Entry 8V4Z (X-ray diffraction, 2.40 A resolution); this record covers chains D and E of the 5 polymer chains in the assembly.

[Chain D]
Name: D1 TCR alpha chain
From: Homo sapiens
Sequence (197 residues; numbered 2 to 214; 16 numbers in that range are skipped by the numbering (no residue carries them; nothing is unmodelled there); the number before each row is that of its first residue):
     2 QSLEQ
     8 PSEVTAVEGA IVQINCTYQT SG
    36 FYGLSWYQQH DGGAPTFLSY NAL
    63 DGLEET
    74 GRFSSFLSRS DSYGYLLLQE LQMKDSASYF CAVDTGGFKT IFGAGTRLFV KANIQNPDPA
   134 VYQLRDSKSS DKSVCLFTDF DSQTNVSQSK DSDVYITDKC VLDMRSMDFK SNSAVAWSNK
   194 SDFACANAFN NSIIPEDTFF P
Disulfides: C23-C104

[Chain E]
Name: D1 TCR beta chain
From: Homo sapiens
Sequence (242 residues; each row starts with the number of its first residue; note: 12 numbers in that range are skipped by the numbering (no residue carries them; nothing is unmodelled there)):
     3 GVSQSPRYKV AKRGQDVALR CDPISGH
    37 VSLFWYQQAL GQGPEFLTYF QN
    63 EAQLDKSGLP SDRFFAERP
    83 EGSVSTLKIQ RTQQEDSAVY LCASSPTGGQ ETQYFGPGTR LLVLEDLKNV FPPEVAVFEP
   143 SEAEISHTQK ATLVCLATGF YPDHVELSWW VNGKEVHSGV CTDPQPLKEQ PALNDSRYAL
   203 SSRLRVSATF WQNPRNHFRC QVQFYGLSEN DEWTQDRAKP VTQIVSAEAW GRAD
Disulfides: C23-C104, C157-C222

[Interface between chain D and chain E]
Pairs across the interface - 97 pairs, chain D then chain E:
  Y37(D) - Q112(E)
  Y42(D) - Q115(E)  hydrogen bond (side chain-backbone)
  Y42(D) - F117(E)  hydrophobic
  Q44(D) - Q44(E)  hydrogen bond
  D46(D) - P186(E)
  D46(D) - Q187(E)
  A49(D) - F117(E)
  A49(D) - G118(E)
  A49(D) - P119(E)  hydrophobic
  P50(D) - F117(E)
  F52(D) - T114(E)
  Y55(D) - Q112(E)  hydrogen bond (side chain-backbone)
  F103(D) - Q44(E)
  F103(D) - Q48(E)
  F103(D) - G49(E)
  D107(D) - Q112(E)  hydrogen bond
  T108(D) - Q112(E)
  G109(D) - Q112(E)  hydrogen bond (backbone-side chain)
  G110(D) - G111(E)
  G110(D) - Q112(E)  hydrogen bond (backbone-side chain)
  F111(D) - F40(E)
  F111(D) - F52(E)  hydrophobic
  F111(D) - Y55(E)  hydrophobic
  F111(D) - D67(E)
  F111(D) - Q112(E)
  K112(D) - F52(E)
  K112(D) - S69(E)  hydrogen bond
  T113(D) - Y42(E)
  T113(D) - Q115(E)  hydrogen bond
  F115(D) - Y42(E)
  F115(D) - P50(E)
  F115(D) - F117(E)  hydrophobic
  G116(D) - G49(E)  hydrogen bond (backbone-backbone)
  A117(D) - G47(E)
  A117(D) - Q48(E)
  A117(D) - G49(E)
  D131(D) - H149(E)  salt bridge
  D131(D) - T150(E)
  Y135(D) - S143(E)
  Y135(D) - A145(E)
  Y135(D) - E146(E)
  Y135(D) - H149(E)
  Y135(D) - T150(E)
  Q136(D) - S143(E)  hydrogen bond (backbone-side chain)
  L137(D) - F140(E)  hydrophobic
  L137(D) - E141(E)
  L137(D) - P142(E)  hydrophobic
  L137(D) - S143(E)
  L137(D) - T154(E)
  L137(D) - V156(E)  hydrophobic
  R138(D) - F140(E)
  R138(D) - E141(E)  hydrogen bond (backbone-backbone)
  D139(D) - A138(E)
  D139(D) - V139(E)
  D139(D) - F140(E)
  D144(D) - F140(E)
  K145(D) - F140(E)
  K145(D) - T160(E)
  V147(D) - F140(E)  hydrophobic
  V147(D) - V156(E)  hydrophobic
  V147(D) - L158(E)  hydrophobic
  L149(D) - T154(E)
  L149(D) - V156(E)  hydrophobic
  T151(D) - R207(E)
  D152(D) - T150(E)
  D152(D) - R207(E)  salt bridge
  Y168(D) - L189(E)  hydrophobic
  Y168(D) - E191(E)  hydrogen bond (side chain-backbone)
  T170(D) - D185(E)
  T170(D) - L189(E)
  T170(D) - S203(E)
  T170(D) - R205(E)  hydrogen bond
  D171(D) - D185(E)
  D171(D) - R205(E)
  C173(D) - C183(E)  disulfide
  C173(D) - R205(E)
  V174(D) - C183(E)  hydrogen bond (backbone-side chain)
  L175(D) - G181(E)
  L175(D) - C183(E)  hydrophobic
  L175(D) - R207(E)
  D176(D) - S180(E)  hydrogen bond (backbone-side chain)
  D176(D) - G181(E)  hydrogen bond (backbone-backbone)
  M177(D) - K152(E)
  M177(D) - S180(E)
  M177(D) - R207(E)
  M177(D) - V208(E)
  R178(D) - S180(E)  hydrogen bond (backbone-side chain)
  F182(D) - K152(E)
  F182(D) - R207(E)
  S184(D) - R207(E)  hydrogen bond
  S186(D) - R205(E)  hydrogen bond
  V188(D) - V156(E)  hydrophobic
  V188(D) - S203(E)
  V188(D) - R205(E)
  W190(D) - L158(E)  hydrophobic
  W190(D) - L189(E)  hydrophobic
  T211(D) - H149(E)
Other interface residues (no listed pair), chain D (54 interface residues in all): G47, G48, S140, I169, S179, M180, A187, F213
Other interface residues (no listed pair), chain E (50 interface residues in all): L103, E113, V182, A201, S209
Inter-chain disulfides: C173(D)-C183(E)

[In short]
Chain D and chain E form an interface of 54 and 50 residues respectively, with 1 disulfide bond, 19 hydrogen
bonds and 2 salt bridges. Among the polar pairs are D131(D)-H149(E), D152(D)-R207(E) and Y42(D)-Q115(E).
Chain D is D1 TCR alpha chain and chain E is D1 TCR beta chain, both from Homo sapiens; the structure, Crystal
structure of a HLA-B*35:01-NP7 with D1 TCR, was determined by X-ray diffraction together with 8V50, 8V51 and
8EMF from the same study.
